PDB entry 8TMF | electron microscopy, 3.40 A resolution | chains L and H of the 7 polymer chains in the assembly

# Chain L
Name: sAB C18 Light Chain
Organism: Homo sapiens
Sequence (215 residues; row label = number of the first residue in the row):
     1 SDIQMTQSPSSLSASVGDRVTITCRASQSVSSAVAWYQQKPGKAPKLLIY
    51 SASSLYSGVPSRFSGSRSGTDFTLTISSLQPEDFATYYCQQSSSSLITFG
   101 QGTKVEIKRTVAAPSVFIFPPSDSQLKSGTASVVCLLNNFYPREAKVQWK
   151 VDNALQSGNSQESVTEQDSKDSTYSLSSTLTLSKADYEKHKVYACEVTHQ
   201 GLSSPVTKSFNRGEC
Not modelled in the structure: 1, 109-215
Cystine bridges: C24-C89

# Chain H
Name: sAB C18 Heavy Chain
Organism: Homo sapiens
Sequence (237 residues; row label = number of the first residue in the row):
     1 EISEVQLVESGGGLVQPGGSLRLSCAASGFNVSYYSIHWVRQAPGKGLEW
    51 VASISSSSGSTSYADSVKGRFTISADTSKNTAYLQMNSLRAEDTAVYYCA
   101 RSYWYYIWSYSYGNAMDYWGQGTLVTVSSASTKGPSVFPLAPSSKSTSGG
   151 TAALGCLVKDYFPEPVTVSWNSGALTSGVHTFPAVLQSSGLYSLSSVVTV
   201 PSSSLGTQTYICNVNHKPSNTKVDKKVEPKSCDKTHT
Not modelled in the structure: 1, 130-237
Cystine bridges: C25-C99

# Interface between chain L and chain H
Pairs across the interface (43; chain L residue first):
  S31(L) - I107(H)
  S31(L) - W108(H)
  S31(L) - Y110(H)  hydrogen bond
  S31(L) - S111(H)
  S32(L) - I107(H)
  A33(L) - Y105(H)
  A33(L) - I107(H)  hydrophobic
  V34(L) - Y105(H)
  Y37(L) - A115(H)
  Y37(L) - M116(H)  hydrogen bond (side chain-backbone)
  Y37(L) - W119(H)  hydrophobic
  Q39(L) - Q42(H)  hydrogen bond
  Q39(L) - Y98(H)  hydrogen bond
  K43(L) - Y98(H)
  A44(L) - Y98(H)  hydrophobic
  A44(L) - W119(H)  hydrophobic
  A44(L) - G120(H)
  P45(L) - L48(H)  hydrophobic
  P45(L) - W119(H)
  L47(L) - A115(H)  hydrophobic
  L47(L) - M116(H)
  Y50(L) - Y103(H)
  Y50(L) - Y105(H)  hydrophobic
  Y50(L) - A115(H)  hydrophobic
  S51(L) - Y105(H)  hydrogen bond (backbone-side chain)
  Y56(L) - D117(H)  hydrogen bond
  Y88(L) - Q42(H)  hydrogen bond
  Y88(L) - K46(H)
  Y88(L) - G47(H)
  Y88(L) - L48(H)
  Q90(L) - N114(H)
  Q90(L) - M116(H)
  S92(L) - Y112(H)
  S92(L) - G113(H)
  S92(L) - N114(H)  hydrogen bond
  S95(L) - W50(H)
  S95(L) - S62(H)  hydrogen bond (backbone-side chain)
  L96(L) - W50(H)  hydrophobic
  L96(L) - Y63(H)
  I97(L) - W50(H)
  I97(L) - M116(H)  hydrophobic
  F99(L) - L48(H)
  F99(L) - W50(H)
Other interface residues (no listed pair), chain L (25 interface residues in all): D2, A35, S93, G100, Q101
Other interface residues (no listed pair), chain H (27 interface residues in all): H38, V40, E49, A64, D65

# In short
The interface between chain L and chain H involves 25 residues on one side and 27 on the other, with 9
hydrogen bonds. Polar pairs include S31(L)-Y110(H), Y37(L)-M116(H) and Q39(L)-Q42(H).
Here chain L is sAB C18 Light Chain and chain H is sAB C18 Heavy Chain, both from Homo sapiens. Entry 8TMF
(Cryo-EM structure of CorA in complex with conformation-specific synthetic antibody C18 and 100 uM MgCl2,
State ...) was determined by electron microscopy.
